1ZTZ - chains B and P of the 3 polymer chains in the assembly; structure by X-ray diffraction, 2.15 A resolution.

# Chain B
Name: Protease retropepsin
Organism: Human immunodeficiency virus 1
Notes: EC 3.4.23.16
UniProtKB: P03367 (POL_HV1BR); residues 1-99 here correspond to UniProt positions 69-167 (UniProt number = residue number + 68)
Amino-acid sequence (99 residues; row label = number of the first residue in the row):
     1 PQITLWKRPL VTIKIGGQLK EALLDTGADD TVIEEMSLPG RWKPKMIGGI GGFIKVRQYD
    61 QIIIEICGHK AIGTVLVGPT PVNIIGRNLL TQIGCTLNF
Differences from the reference sequence: engineered mutation K7 (Gln75 in P03367), I33 (Leu101 in P03367), I63 (Leu131 in P03367)
Small-molecule neighbours: cobalt bis(1,2-dicarbollide) (CB5): V32, I47, G48, I54, T80, P81, I84
Reported in the primary citation:
  - binding site for cobalt bis(1,2-dicarbollide): I47, G48, I54, P81, V82, I84

# Chain P
Name: autoproteolytic tetrapeptide
Amino-acid sequence (4 residues; row label = number of the first residue in the row):
     1 AGAA
Small-molecule neighbours:
  - cobalt bis(1,2-dicarbollide) (CB5), molecule 1: A1, G2, A3
  - cobalt bis(1,2-dicarbollide) (CB5), molecule 2: A1, G2, A3

# How chain B and chain P interact
Contacting residue pairs (10):
  D25(B) - A1(P)  hydrogen bond (side chain-backbone)
  D25(B) - A3(P)
  G27(B) - A1(P)
  G27(B) - G2(P)
  A28(B) - G2(P)  hydrogen bond (backbone-backbone)
  A28(B) - A3(P)  hydrophobic
  A28(B) - A4(P)  hydrophobic
  D29(B) - A4(P)
  D30(B) - A4(P)
  I84(B) - A3(P)  hydrophobic
Interface residues without a listed pair, chain B (7 interface residues in all): V32

# Summary
Chain B and chain P form an interface of 7 and 4 residues respectively, with 2 hydrogen bonds. Polar contacts
include D25(B)-A1(P) and A28(B)-G2(P). One cobalt bis(1,2-dicarbollide) molecule is bound between chain B and
chain P. Chain P binds cobalt bis(1,2-dicarbollide). From the paper: a binding site for cobalt
bis(1,2-dicarbollide) at I47(B), G48(B) and I54(B) among others.
Here chain B is Protease retropepsin (Human immunodeficiency virus 1) and chain P is autoproteolytic
tetrapeptide. Entry 1ZTZ (Crystal structure of HIV protease- metallacarborane complex) was determined by X-ray
diffraction.
